PDB entry 5VVR | electron microscopy, 5.80 A resolution (low resolution: residue-level contacts below are approximate; hydrogen-bond / salt-bridge calls are withheld) | chains A and T of the 16 polymer chains in the assembly

[Chain A]
Name: DNA-directed RNA polymerase II subunit RPB1
From: Saccharomyces cerevisiae (strain ATCC 204508 / S288c)
Notes: EC 2.7.7.6
Reference sequence: P04050 (RPB1_YEAST); numbering as in UniProt (aligned over 1-1733)
Sequence (1733 residues; numbered 1 to 1733; the number before each row is that of its first residue):
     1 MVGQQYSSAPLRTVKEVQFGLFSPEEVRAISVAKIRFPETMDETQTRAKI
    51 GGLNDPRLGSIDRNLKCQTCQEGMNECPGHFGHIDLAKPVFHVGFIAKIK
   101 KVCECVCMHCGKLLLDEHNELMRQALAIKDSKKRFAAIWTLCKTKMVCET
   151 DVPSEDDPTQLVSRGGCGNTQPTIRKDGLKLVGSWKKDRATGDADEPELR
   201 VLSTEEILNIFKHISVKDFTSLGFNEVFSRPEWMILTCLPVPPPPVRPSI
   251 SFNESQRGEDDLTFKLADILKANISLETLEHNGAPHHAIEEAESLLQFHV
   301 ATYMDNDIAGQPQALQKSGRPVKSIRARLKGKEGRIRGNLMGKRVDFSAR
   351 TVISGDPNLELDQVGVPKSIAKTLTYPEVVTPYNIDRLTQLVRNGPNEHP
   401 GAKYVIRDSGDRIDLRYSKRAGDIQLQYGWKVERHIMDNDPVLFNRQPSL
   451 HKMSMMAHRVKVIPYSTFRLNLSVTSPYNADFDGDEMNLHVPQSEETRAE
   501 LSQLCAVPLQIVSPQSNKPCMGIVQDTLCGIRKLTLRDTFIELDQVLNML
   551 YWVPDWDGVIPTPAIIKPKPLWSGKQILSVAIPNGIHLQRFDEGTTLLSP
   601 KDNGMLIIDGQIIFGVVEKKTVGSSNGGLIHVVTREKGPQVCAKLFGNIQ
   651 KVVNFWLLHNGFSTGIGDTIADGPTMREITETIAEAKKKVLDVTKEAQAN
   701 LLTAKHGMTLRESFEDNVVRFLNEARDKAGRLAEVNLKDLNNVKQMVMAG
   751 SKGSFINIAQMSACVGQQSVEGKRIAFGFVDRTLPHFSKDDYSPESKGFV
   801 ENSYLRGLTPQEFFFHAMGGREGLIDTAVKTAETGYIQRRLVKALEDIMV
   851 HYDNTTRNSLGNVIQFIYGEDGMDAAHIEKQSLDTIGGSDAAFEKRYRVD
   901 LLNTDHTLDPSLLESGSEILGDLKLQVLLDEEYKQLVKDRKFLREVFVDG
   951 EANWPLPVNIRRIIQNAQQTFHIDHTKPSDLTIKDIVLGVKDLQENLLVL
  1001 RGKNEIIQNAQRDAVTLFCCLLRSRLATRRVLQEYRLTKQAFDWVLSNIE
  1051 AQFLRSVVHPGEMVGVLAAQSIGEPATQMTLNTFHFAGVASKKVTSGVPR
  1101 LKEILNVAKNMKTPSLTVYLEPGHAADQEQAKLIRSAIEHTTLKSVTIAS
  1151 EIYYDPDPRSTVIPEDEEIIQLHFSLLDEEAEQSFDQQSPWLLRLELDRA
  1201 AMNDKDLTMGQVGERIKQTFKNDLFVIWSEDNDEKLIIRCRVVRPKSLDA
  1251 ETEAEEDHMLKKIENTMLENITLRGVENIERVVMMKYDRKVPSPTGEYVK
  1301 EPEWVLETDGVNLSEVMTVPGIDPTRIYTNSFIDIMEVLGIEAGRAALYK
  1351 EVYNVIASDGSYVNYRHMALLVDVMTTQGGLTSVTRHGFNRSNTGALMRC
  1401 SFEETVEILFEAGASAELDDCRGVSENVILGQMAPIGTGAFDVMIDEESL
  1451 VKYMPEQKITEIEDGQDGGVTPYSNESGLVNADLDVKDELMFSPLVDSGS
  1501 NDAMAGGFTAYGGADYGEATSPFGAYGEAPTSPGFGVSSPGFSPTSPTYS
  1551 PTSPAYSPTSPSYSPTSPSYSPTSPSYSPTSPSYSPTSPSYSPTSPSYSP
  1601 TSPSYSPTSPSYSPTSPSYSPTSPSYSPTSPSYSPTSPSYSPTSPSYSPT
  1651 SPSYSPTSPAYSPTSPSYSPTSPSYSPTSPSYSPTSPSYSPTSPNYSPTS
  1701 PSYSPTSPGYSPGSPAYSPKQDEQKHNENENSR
Unresolved in the structure: 1-7, 1456-1733
Bound ions: Zn2+ site 1: Cys67, Cys77, Pro78; Zn2+ site 2: Cys107, Met108, Cys167
Curated features (UniProtKB/Swiss-Prot):
  - region: Pro248 to Asp260 (Lid loop), Asn306 to Lys323 (Rudder loop), Pro810 to Glu822 (Bridging helix)
  - binding site (Zn(2+)): Cys67, Cys70, Cys77, His80, Cys107, Cys110, Cys148, Cys167
  - binding site (Mg(2+)): Asp481, Asp483, Asp485
  - modified residue: Thr1471 (Phosphothreonine)
  - cross-link (Glycyl lysine isopeptide (Lys-Gly)): Lys695 (interchain with G-Cter in ubiquitin), Lys1246 (interchain with G-Cter in ubiquitin), Lys1350 (interchain with G-Cter in ubiquitin)
  - natural variant: Ser1653 to Pro1659 (deletion: In strain: A364A)
  - mutagenesis: Lys1246 (K1246R: Impairs ubiquitination during transcription stress)

[Chain T]
Molecule: TS (47-nt DNA)
Sequence (47 nucleotides; numbered 1 to 47; the number before each row is that of its first residue):
     1 CGCTCTGCTCCTTCTCCCATCCTCTCGATGGCTATGAGATCAACTAG

[Interface between chain A and chain T]
Contacting residue pairs (18):
  Thr44(A) with DA34(T)
  Gln45(A) with DA34(T)
  Lys145(A) with DT6(T)
  Asn253(A) with DG30(T)
  Ser255(A) with DG31(T)
  Gln256(A) with DG30(T); DG31(T)
  Arg257(A) with DG31(T)
  Lys332(A) with DC18(T)
  Arg337(A) with DT20(T)
  Arg344(A) with DC22(T)
  Gln447(A) with DC21(T)
  Pro448(A) with DT20(T)
  Thr831(A) with DA19(T)
  Ala832(A) with DA19(T)
  Tyr836(A) with DC18(T)
  Arg839(A) with DC18(T)
  Arg1386(A) with DC16(T)
Interface residues without a listed pair, chain A (19 interface residues in all): Glu254, Arg350
Interface residues without a listed pair, chain T (12 interface residues in all): DC17, DT33

[Overview]
Chain A and chain T form an interface of 19 and 12 residues respectively. Cys67(A), Cys77(A) and Pro78(A)
coordinate Zn2+ site 1. Curated annotation (UniProt) lists 8 Zn2+-binding residues, 3 Mg2+-binding residues
and one mutagenesis site on chain A.
Here chain A is DNA-directed RNA polymerase II subunit RPB1 (Saccharomyces cerevisiae (strain ATCC 204508 /
S288c)) and chain T is TS (47-nt DNA). Entry 5VVR (Ternary complex of RNA Pol II, transcription scaffold and
Rad26) was determined by electron microscopy together with 5VVS from the same study.
